Entry 7V4K (electron microscopy, 3.60 A resolution); this record covers chains A and B of the 5 polymer chains in the assembly.

== Chain A (and B) ==
Molecule: Glutamine synthetase
From: Camellia sinensis
Notes: EC 6.3.1.2; chain B of this document is another copy of the same molecule, construct and numbering; everything in this record applies to it too
Reference sequence: Q762D2 (Q762D2_CAMSI); residues 1-356 here = UniProt positions 1-356
Amino-acid sequence (356 residues; row label = number of the first residue in the row):
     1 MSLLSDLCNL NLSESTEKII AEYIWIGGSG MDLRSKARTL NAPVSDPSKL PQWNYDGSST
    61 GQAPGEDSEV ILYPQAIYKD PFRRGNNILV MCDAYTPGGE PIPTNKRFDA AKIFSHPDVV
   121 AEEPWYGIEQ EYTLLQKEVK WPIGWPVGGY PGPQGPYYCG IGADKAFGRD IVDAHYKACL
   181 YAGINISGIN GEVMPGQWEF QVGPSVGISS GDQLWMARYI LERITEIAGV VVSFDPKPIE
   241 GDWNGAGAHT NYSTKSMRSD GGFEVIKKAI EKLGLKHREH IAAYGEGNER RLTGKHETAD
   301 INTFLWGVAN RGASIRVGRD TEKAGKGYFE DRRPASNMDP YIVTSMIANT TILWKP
Not modelled in the structure: 1, 138-157, 160-166, 237-246, 260-333, 352-356
Construct notes: conflict R278 (Lys in Q762D2), I342 (Val in Q762D2)
Reported in the primary citation:
  - conformationally variable residues (order/disorder transition): A110 to P117, K140 to A166
  - mutagenesis - I143L: increased catalytic activity
  - mutagenesis - Y150F: unchanged catalytic activity
  - mutagenesis - I143L: increased stability
  - mutagenesis - I143L: increased binding to ring-ring binding affinity
  - mutagenesis - Y150F: unchanged binding to pentamer-decamer equilibrium

== How chain A and chain B interact ==
Pairs across the interface - 46 pairs, chain A then chain B:
  S2(A) with S2(B)
  S5(A) with S2(B)
  K79(A) with S15(B), hydrogen bond
  R84(A) with D6(B), salt bridge; L7(B)
  Y158(A) with R34(B), hydrogen bond (backbone-side chain); K36(B), hydrogen bond; Y55(B); D56(B); T60(B)
  C159(A) with R34(B); S35(B); K36(B)
  R169(A) with R83(B); R223(B); E226(B)
  D170(A) with L4(B); C8(B), hydrogen bond
  I171(A) with L4(B), hydrophobic
  D173(A) with R83(B), salt bridge; R223(B), salt bridge
  A174(A) with C8(B), hydrophobic
  Y176(A) with I20(B), hydrophobic; R38(B), hydrogen bond (side chain-backbone); T39(B), hydrogen bond
  K177(A) with C8(B); L10(B); L12(B)
  L180(A) with T16(B)
  Y181(A) with L10(B), hydrophobic; L12(B), hydrophobic; S15(B), hydrogen bond (backbone-side chain)
  N185(A) with K18(B)
  I186(A) with T39(B)
  S187(A) with T39(B)
  G188(A) with A37(B); R38(B); T39(B), hydrogen bond (backbone-side chain)
  I189(A) with K36(B); A37(B), hydrogen bond (backbone-backbone)
  N190(A) with K36(B)
  V193(A) with S59(B)
  I224(A) with L7(B), hydrophobic
  I227(A) with L3(B), hydrophobic; L4(B)
  A228(A) with L4(B), hydrophobic
Other interface residues (no listed pair), chain A (26 interface residues in all): P81
Other interface residues (no listed pair), chain B (28 interface residues in all): E22, W25, N87

== Summary ==
26 residues of chain A face 28 of chain B across their interface, with 9 hydrogen bonds and 3 salt bridges.
Among the polar pairs are R84(A)-D6(B), D173(A)-R83(B) and D173(A)-R223(B). From the paper: I143L of chain A
increases catalytic activity; conformational variability at A110(A) and K140(A).
Chain A and chain B are both Glutamine synthetase (Camellia sinensis); the structure, Cryo-EM Structure of
Camellia sinensis glutamine synthetase CsGSIb inactive Pentamer State II, was determined by electron
microscopy (same publication as 7V4H, 7V4I, 7V4J and 7V4L).
